1SKW - chains A and B of the 4 polymer chains in the assembly; structure by X-ray diffraction, 2.30 A resolution.

Chain A:
Molecule: DNA polymerase
From: Enterobacteria phage T7
Notes: EC 2.7.7.7; engineered mutation(s): DEL(118-123)
UniProtKB: P00581 (DPOL_BPT7); residue numbers follow UniProt; this construct covers 1-117, 124-704
Amino-acid sequence (698 residues; numbered 1 to 704; 6 numbers in that range are skipped by the numbering (no residue carries them; nothing is unmodelled there); the number before each row is that of its first residue):
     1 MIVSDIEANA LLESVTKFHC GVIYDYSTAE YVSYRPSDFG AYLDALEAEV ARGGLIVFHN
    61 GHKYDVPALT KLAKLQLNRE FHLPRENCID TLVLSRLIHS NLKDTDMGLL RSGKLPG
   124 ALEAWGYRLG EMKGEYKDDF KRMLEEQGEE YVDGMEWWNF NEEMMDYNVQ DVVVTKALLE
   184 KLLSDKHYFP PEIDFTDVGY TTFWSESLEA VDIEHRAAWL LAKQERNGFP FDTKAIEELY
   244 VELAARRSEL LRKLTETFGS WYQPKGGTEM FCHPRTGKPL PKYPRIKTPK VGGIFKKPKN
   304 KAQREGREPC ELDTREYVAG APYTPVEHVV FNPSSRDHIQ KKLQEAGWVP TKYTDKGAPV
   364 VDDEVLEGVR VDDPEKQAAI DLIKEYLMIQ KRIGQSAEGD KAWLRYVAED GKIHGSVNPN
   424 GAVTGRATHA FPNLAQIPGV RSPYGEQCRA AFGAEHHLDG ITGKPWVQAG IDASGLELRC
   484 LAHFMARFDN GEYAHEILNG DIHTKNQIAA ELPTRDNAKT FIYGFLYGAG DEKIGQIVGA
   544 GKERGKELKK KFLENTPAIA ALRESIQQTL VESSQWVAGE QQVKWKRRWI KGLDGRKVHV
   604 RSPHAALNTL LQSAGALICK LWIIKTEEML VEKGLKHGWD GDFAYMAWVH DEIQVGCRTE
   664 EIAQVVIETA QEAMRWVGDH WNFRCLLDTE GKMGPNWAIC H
Not modelled in the structure: 304-312, 576-586
Swiss-Prot annotation at these positions:
  - binding site (Mg(2+)): D5, E7, D174, D475, A476, D654
  - binding site (substrate): H506, R518, K522, Y526

Chain B:
Molecule: thioredoxin 1
From: Escherichia coli
UniProtKB: P0AA25 (THIO_ECOLI); numbering as in UniProt (aligned over 1-108)
Amino-acid sequence (108 residues; each row starts with the number of its first residue):
     1 SDKIIHLTDD SFDTDVLKAD GAILVDFWAE WCGPCKMIAP ILDEIADEYQ GKLTVAKLNI
    61 DQNPGTAPKY GIRGIPTLLL FKNGEVAATK VGALSKGQLK EFLDANLA
Not modelled in the structure: 1-2, 108

How chain A and chain B interact:
Pairs across the interface (53; chain A residue first):
  S263(A) with P64(B)
  Y265(A) with W31(B); I60(B), hydrophobic; A67(B); P68(B); I72(B)
  P267(A) with W31(B)
  F274(A) with G33(B); M37(B), hydrophobic
  P277(A) with M37(B), hydrophobic
  Y286(A) with W31(B); G33(B); K36(B)
  P287(A) with W31(B)
  I289(A) with P34(B), hydrophobic
  G296(A) with K90(B)
  I297(A) with Q98(B); E101(B); F102(B), hydrophobic
  F298(A) with A105(B), hydrophobic
  L315(A) with A105(B), hydrophobic; N106(B)
  D316(A) with K90(B)
  R318(A) with T89(B); K90(B), hydrogen bond (backbone-side chain)
  E319(A) with T89(B); K90(B); V91(B), hydrogen bond (backbone-backbone)
  Y320(A) with K90(B); V91(B), hydrophobic
  V321(A) with K90(B); L94(B), hydrophobic; Q98(B)
  A324(A) with G92(B); A93(B); L94(B), hydrophobic
  P325(A) with P34(B); G92(B); A93(B), hydrogen bond (backbone-backbone)
  Y326(A) with P34(B), hydrophobic; G74(B); I75(B); V91(B), hydrophobic; G92(B)
  T327(A) with C32(B), hydrogen bond; P34(B); G74(B); I75(B), hydrogen bond (backbone-backbone)
  P328(A) with R73(B)
  V329(A) with W31(B), hydrophobic; R73(B), hydrogen bond (backbone-backbone); G74(B)
  H331(A) with P68(B)
Also at the interface, not in a pair above, chain A (25 interface residues in all): A322
Also at the interface, not in a pair above, chain B (26 interface residues in all): P76

In short:
The interface between chain A and chain B involves 25 residues on one side and 26 on the other; the contacts
include 6 hydrogen bonds. Among the polar pairs are R318(A)-K90(B), T327(A)-C32(B) and E319(A)-V91(B).
Here chain A is DNA polymerase (Enterobacteria phage T7) and chain B is thioredoxin 1 (Escherichia coli).
Entry 1SKW (Binary 3' complex of T7 DNA polymerase with a DNA primer/template containing a disordered cis-syn
thymine ...) was determined by X-ray diffraction (same publication as 1SKS, 1SL0, 1SL1 and 1SL2).
